2UKD - chain A; structure by X-ray diffraction, 2.20 A resolution.

# Chain A
Name: Uridylmonophosphate/cytidylmonophosphate kinase
Source organism: Dictyostelium discoideum
Notes: EC 2.7.4.14
UniProtKB: P20425 (KCY_DICDI); residues 1-194 here = UniProt positions 1-194
Amino-acid sequence (194 residues; each row starts with the number of its first residue):
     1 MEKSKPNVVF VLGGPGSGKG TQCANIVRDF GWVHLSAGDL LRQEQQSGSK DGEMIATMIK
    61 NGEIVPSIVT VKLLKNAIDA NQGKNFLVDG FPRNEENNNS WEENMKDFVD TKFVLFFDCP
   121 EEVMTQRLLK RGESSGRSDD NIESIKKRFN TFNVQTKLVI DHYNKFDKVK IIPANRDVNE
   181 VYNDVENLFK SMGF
Unresolved in the structure: 1-3
Ligand contacts:
  - ADP (adenosine-5'-diphosphate): G14, P15, G16, S17, G18, K19, G20, T21, R127, R131, A174, R176, D177, V178
  - cytidine-5'-monophosphate (C5P): A37, G38, L41, R42, M58, I59, G62, E63, I64, V65, T70, G90, F91, R93, N97, R137, D139, R148
UniProt features mapped onto this chain:
  - binding site (CMP): N98

# Summary
Chain A binds ADP and cytidine-5'-monophosphate. UniProt lists CMP-binding residue N98.
Chain A is Uridylmonophosphate/cytidylmonophosphate kinase (Dictyostelium discoideum); the structure, Ump/cmp
kinase from slime mold complexed with ADP, cmp, was determined by X-ray diffraction (same publication as 3UKD
and 4UKD).
